PDB entry 6WRZ | X-ray diffraction, 2.25 A resolution | chains A and B

== Chain A ==
Name: 2'-O-methyltransferase
From: Severe acute respiratory syndrome coronavirus 2
Notes: EC 2.1.1.-
Reference sequence: P0DTD1 (R1AB_SARS2); residues 6799-7096 here = UniProt positions 6799-7096
Chain sequence (301 residues; row label = number of the first residue in the row):
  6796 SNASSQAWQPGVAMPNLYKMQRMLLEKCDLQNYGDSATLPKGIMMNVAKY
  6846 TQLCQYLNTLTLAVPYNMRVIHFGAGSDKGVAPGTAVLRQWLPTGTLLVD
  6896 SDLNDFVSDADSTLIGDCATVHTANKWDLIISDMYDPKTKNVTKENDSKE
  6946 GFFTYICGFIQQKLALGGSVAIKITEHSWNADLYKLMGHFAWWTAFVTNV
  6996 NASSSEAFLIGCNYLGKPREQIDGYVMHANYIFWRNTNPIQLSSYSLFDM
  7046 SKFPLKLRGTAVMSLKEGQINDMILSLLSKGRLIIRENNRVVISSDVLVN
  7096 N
Unresolved in the structure: 6796-6797
Sequence notes: expression tag (6796-6798)
Curated features (UniProtKB/Swiss-Prot):
  - active site: K6844, D6928, K6968, E7001
  - mutagenesis: D6928 (D6928A: Complete loss of virus replication in human respiratory cells), K6968 (K6968A: Complete loss of virus replication in human respiratory cells)
Small-molecule neighbours:
  - 7-methyl-gpppa (GTA; p1-7-methylguanosine-P3-adenosine-5',5'-triphosphate): K6822, C6823, D6824, L6825, Y6828, K6844, D6928, Y6930, P6932, T6934, K6935, V6937, K6968, T6970, E6971, H6972, S6973, N6996, S6999, S7000, E7001
  - 7-methyl-guanosine-5'-triphosphate (MGP): L6855, T6856, A6986, W6987, C7007, N7008, S7074
  - S-adenosylhomocysteine (SAH): N6841, Y6845, H6867, G6869, A6870, G6871, S6872, P6878, G6879, D6897, L6898, N6899, G6911, D6912, C6913, D6928, M6929, Y6930, D6931, F6947
What the authors report for this chain:
  - conformationally variable residues (loop rearrangement): Y6930 to S6943
  - binding site for 7-methyl-guanosine-5'-triphosphate: W6987, S7074
  - catalytic residues: D6928, E7001 (by similarity / conservation)

== Chain B ==
Name: Non-structural protein 10
From: Severe acute respiratory syndrome coronavirus 2
Reference sequence: P0DTD1 (R1AB_SARS2); residues 4254-4392 here = UniProt positions 4254-4392
Chain sequence (142 residues; each row starts with the number of its first residue):
  4251 SNAAGNATEVPANSTVLSFCAFAVDAAKAYKDYLASGGQPITNCVKMLCT
  4301 HTGTGQAITVTPEANMDQESFGGASCCLYCRCHIDHPNPKGFCDLKGKYV
  4351 QIPTTCANDPVGFTLKNTVCTVCGMWKGYGCSCDQLREPMLQ
Unresolved in the structure: 4251-4263, 4271-4273, 4385-4392
Sequence notes: expression tag (4251-4253)
Curated features (UniProtKB/Swiss-Prot):
  - binding site (Zn(2+)): C4327, C4330, H4336, C4343, C4370, C4373, C4381, C4383
  - site: Q4392 (Cleavage)
Metal / ion sites: Zn2+ site 1: C4327, C4330, H4336, C4343; Zn2+ site 2: C4370, C4373, C4381, C4383

== Interface between chain A and chain B ==
Residue-residue contacts (45):
  K6836(A) - K4296(B)  hydrogen bond (backbone-side chain)
  G6837(A) - K4296(B)
  I6838(A) - K4296(B)
  I6838(A) - M4297(B)
  I6838(A) - L4298(B)  hydrophobic
  M6839(A) - N4293(B)
  M6839(A) - C4294(B)
  V6842(A) - V4295(B)  hydrophobic
  V6842(A) - K4296(B)
  T6846(A) - L4298(B)
  K6874(A) - N4293(B)
  V6876(A) - N4293(B)
  V6876(A) - V4295(B)  hydrophobic
  V6876(A) - S4325(B)
  V6876(A) - R4331(B)
  P6878(A) - V4295(B)  hydrophobic
  A6881(A) - V4295(B)  hydrophobic
  A6881(A) - M4297(B)
  A6881(A) - Y4349(B)  hydrogen bond (backbone-side chain)
  V6882(A) - M4297(B)  hydrophobic
  R6884(A) - G4347(B)  hydrogen bond (side chain-backbone)
  R6884(A) - Y4349(B)
  Q6885(A) - M4297(B)
  Q6885(A) - L4298(B)  hydrogen bond (side chain-backbone)
  Q6885(A) - T4311(B)
  Q6885(A) - P4312(B)
  Q6885(A) - Y4349(B)  hydrogen bond (backbone-side chain)
  T6889(A) - V4310(B)
  D6900(A) - H4333(B)  salt bridge
  V6902(A) - C4330(B)  hydrophobic
  V6902(A) - R4331(B)
  S6903(A) - A4324(B)
  S6903(A) - K4346(B)
  D6904(A) - G4322(B)
  D6904(A) - G4323(B)
  D6904(A) - A4324(B)  hydrogen bond (side chain-backbone)
  D6904(A) - K4346(B)
  D6904(A) - G4347(B)  hydrogen bond (side chain-backbone)
  D6904(A) - K4348(B)
  A6905(A) - K4346(B)  hydrogen bond (backbone-side chain)
  L7042(A) - L4298(B)  hydrophobic
  M7045(A) - L4298(B)
  M7045(A) - C4299(B)
  M7045(A) - T4300(B)
  S7046(A) - T4300(B)
Also at the interface, not in a pair above, chain A (25 interface residues in all): P6835, A6843, D6906
Also at the interface, not in a pair above, chain B (23 interface residues in all): L4345

== In short ==
25 residues of chain A face 23 of chain B across their interface, with 8 hydrogen bonds and 1 salt bridge.
Polar contacts include D6900(A)-H4333(B), K6836(A)-K4296(B) and A6881(A)-Y4349(B). Bound to chain A:
S-adenosylhomocysteine, 7-methyl-gpppa and 7-methyl-guanosine-5'-triphosphate. The paper reports catalytic
residues D6928(A) and E7001(A); a binding site for 7-methyl-guanosine-5'-triphosphate at W6987(A) and
S7074(A).
Chain A is 2'-O-methyltransferase and chain B is Non-structural protein 10, both from Severe acute respiratory
syndrome coronavirus 2; the structure, Crystal Structure of Nsp16-Nsp10 Heterodimer from SARS-CoV-2 with
7-methyl-GpppA and S-adenosyl-L-homocysteine in the Active Site and ..., was determined by X-ray diffraction
together with 6W4H, 6W75, 6WJT, 6WKQ, 6WQ3 and 6WVN from the same study.
